Entry 3IN5 (X-ray diffraction, 3.20 A resolution); this record covers chains A and T of the 3 polymer chains in the assembly.

[Chain A]
Name: DNA polymerase kappa
From: Homo sapiens
Notes: EC 2.7.7.7
UniProt: Q9UBT6 (POLK_HUMAN); residue numbers follow UniProt; this construct covers 19-526
Amino-acid sequence (508 residues; numbered 19 to 526; the number before each row is that of its first residue):
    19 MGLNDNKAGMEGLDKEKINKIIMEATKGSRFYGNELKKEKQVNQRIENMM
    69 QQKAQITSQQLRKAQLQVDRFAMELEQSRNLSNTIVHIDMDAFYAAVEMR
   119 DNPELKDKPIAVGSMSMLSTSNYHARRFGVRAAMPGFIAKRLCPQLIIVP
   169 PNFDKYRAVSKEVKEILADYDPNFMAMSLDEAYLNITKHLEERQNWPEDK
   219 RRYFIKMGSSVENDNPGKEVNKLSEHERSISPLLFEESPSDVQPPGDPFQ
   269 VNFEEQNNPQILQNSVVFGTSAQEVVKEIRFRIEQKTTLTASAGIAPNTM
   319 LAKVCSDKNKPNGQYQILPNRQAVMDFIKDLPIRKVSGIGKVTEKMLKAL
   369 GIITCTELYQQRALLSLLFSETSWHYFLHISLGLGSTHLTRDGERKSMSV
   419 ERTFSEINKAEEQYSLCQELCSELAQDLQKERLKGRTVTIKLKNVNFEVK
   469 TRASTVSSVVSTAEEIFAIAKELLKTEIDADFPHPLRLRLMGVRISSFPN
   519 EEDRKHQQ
Unresolved in the structure: 19-24, 225-280, 519-526
Ion coordination: Mg2+ site 1: Asp107, Met108, Asp198 (together with ATP); Mg2+ site 2 near Ile357 (its only coordinating residue here)
Residues lining bound ligands: ATP (adenosine-5'-triphosphate): Ala26, Asp107, Met108, Asp109, Ala110, Phe111, Tyr112, Ser137, Thr138, Tyr141, Arg144, Ala150, Ala151, Asp198, Glu199, Lys328
Swiss-Prot annotation at these positions:
  - binding site (Mg(2+)): Asp107, Asp198, Glu199
Reported in the primary citation:
  - catalytic residues: Asp107, Asp198, Glu199
  - binding site for ATP: Tyr112, Thr138, Tyr141, Arg144, Lys328
  - binding site for the 18-nt DNA strand (chain T): Phe49, Met135, Ala151, Pro153
  - Mg2+ coordination: Asp107, Met108, Asp198
  - conformationally variable residues: Met135
  - mutagenesis - M135A (36 fold): decreased catalytic activity

[Chain T]
Molecule: 18-nt DNA strand
Sequence (18 nucleotides; each row starts with the number of its first residue):
     1 CCTAGGAGTCCTTCCCCC
Unresolved in the structure: 1, 17-18
Modified residues: 8OG (8-oxo-2'-deoxy-guanosine-5'-monophosphate) at position 5

[Interface between chain A and chain T]
Contacting residue pairs (36):
  Thr44(A) - DA4(T)  hydrogen bond to the base
  Phe49(A) - DA4(T)  stacking on the base
  Ser132(A) - DC2(T)  base contact
  Ser134(A) - DC2(T)  base contact
  Ser134(A) - DT3(T)  sugar contact
  Ser134(A) - DA4(T)  sugar contact
  Ser134(A) - 8OG_5(T)  sugar contact
  Met135(A) - DA4(T)  sugar contact
  Met135(A) - 8OG_5(T)  sugar contact
  Ala151(A) - 8OG_5(T)  base contact
  Pro153(A) - DA4(T)  base contact
  Phe155(A) - DT3(T)  phosphate contact
  Phe155(A) - DA4(T)  sugar contact
  Ile156(A) - DA4(T)  base contact
  Ser388(A) - DT12(T)  phosphate contact
  Thr390(A) - DT12(T)  phosphate contact
  Arg413(A) - DG8(T)  salt bridge to the phosphate
  Arg413(A) - DT9(T)  phosphate contact
  Lys414(A) - DT9(T)  hydrogen bond to the phosphate
  Ser415(A) - DG8(T)  sugar contact
  Ser415(A) - DT9(T)  hydrogen bond to the phosphate
  Met416(A) - DG8(T)  phosphate contact
  Ser417(A) - DG8(T)  hydrogen bond to the phosphate
  Val418(A) - DA7(T)  phosphate contact
  Glu419(A) - DG6(T)  sugar contact
  Glu419(A) - DA7(T)  hydrogen bond to the phosphate
  Arg420(A) - DG6(T)  phosphate contact
  Thr421(A) - DC2(T)  base contact
  Thr421(A) - 8OG_5(T)  hydrogen bond to the phosphate
  Thr421(A) - DG6(T)  hydrogen bond to the phosphate
  Phe422(A) - DC2(T)  base contact
  Ser423(A) - DC2(T)  sugar contact
  Phe465(A) - DA4(T)  sugar contact
  Arg507(A) - DA4(T)  salt bridge to the phosphate
  Arg507(A) - 8OG_5(T)  salt bridge to the phosphate
  Arg512(A) - DT9(T)  base contact
Other interface residues (no listed pair), chain A (29 interface residues in all): Met133, Ser391, Lys461, Leu508
Other interface residues (no listed pair), chain T (10 interface residues in all): DC11

[Overview]
29 residues of chain A face 10 of chain T across their interface, with 7 hydrogen bonds, 3 salt bridges and 1
aromatic stacking contact. Polar contacts include Thr44(A)-DA4(T), Lys414(A)-DT9(T) and Ser415(A)-DT9(T).
Chain A binds ATP. From the paper: catalytic residues Asp107(A), Asp198(A) and Glu199(A); M135A of chain A
reduces catalytic activity.
Here chain A is DNA polymerase kappa (Homo sapiens) and chain T is an 18-nt DNA strand. Entry 3IN5 (Structure
of human DNA polymerase kappa inserting dATP opposite an 8-oxoG DNA lesion) was determined by X-ray
diffraction.
